7ZKQ - chains A and T of the 5 polymer chains in the assembly; structure by electron microscopy, 3.15 A resolution.

Chain A:
Protein: Complex I intermediate-associated protein 30-domain-containing protein
From: Yarrowia lipolytica
UniProt: A0A371C5R6 (A0A371C5R6_YARLL); residue numbers follow UniProt; this construct covers 1-237
Amino-acid sequence (284 residues; row label = number of the first residue in the row):
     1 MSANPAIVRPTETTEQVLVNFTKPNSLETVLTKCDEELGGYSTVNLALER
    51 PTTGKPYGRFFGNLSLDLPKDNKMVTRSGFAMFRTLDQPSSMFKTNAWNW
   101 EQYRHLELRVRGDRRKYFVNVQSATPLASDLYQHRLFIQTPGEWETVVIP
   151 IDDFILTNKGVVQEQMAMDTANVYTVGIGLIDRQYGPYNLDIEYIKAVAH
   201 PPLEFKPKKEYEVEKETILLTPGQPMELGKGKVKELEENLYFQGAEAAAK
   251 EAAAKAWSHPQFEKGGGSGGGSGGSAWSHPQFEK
Not modelled in the structure: 90-94, 223-284
Sequence notes: expression tag (238-284)

Chain T:
Protein: Tafazzin family protein
From: Yarrowia lipolytica
UniProt: Q6CBZ7 (Q6CBZ7_YARLI); residue numbers follow UniProt; this construct covers 1-372
Amino-acid sequence (372 residues; row label = number of the first residue in the row):
     1 MSFRNVSLRGSQLLGKLDSRGWGWYVAKKWNIGLVYTMCKVFLRCKKVDI
    51 KGLDNLLEAHRQARLEGRGLLTVMNHTSVLDDPVVWGMLPNDNGWIPYLM
   101 RWATGAKDICYKNKLYSLFFGAGQVLPITRFGIGGPFQPGMDMCVRLLNP
   151 NNKIKYSAKYTPYLVHTNATSYPFWRESNWVHFFPEGYVHQALEPHEGTM
   201 RYFRWGTSRAVLEPVTPPIIVPMFSHGLQKVFQEIPKGYEMEGNNTNKDR
   251 TISIRIGEPISETTVAGFRNEWINLCHKENVGLNAETMPDVLKNGQEAKD
   301 LRSKVAAYLREEVEKLRLTVPNMNPELPEFKEPEFWSDIDKVHKGVYNHR
   351 GKVRMLRNPTKGLIEVVEANKD
Not modelled in the structure: 1, 112-118, 360-372
Residues lining bound ligands: diundecyl phosphatidyl choline (PLC): Trp22, Tyr25, Val26, Lys29, Trp30, Ile96, Tyr98, Arg176
Reported in the primary citation:
  - catalytic residues: His76, Asp81 (citing earlier work)
  - conformationally variable residues (loop rearrangement, order/disorder transition): Thr104 to Tyr111, Lys112 to Leu118
  - catalytic residues: Arg101, Arg130 (proposed by the authors, not directly observed)

How chain A and chain T interact:
Contacting residue pairs (16; chain A residue first):
  Leu203(A) - Thr170(T)
  Phe205(A) - Ala169(T)
  Lys206(A) - His166(T)
  Thr217(A) - Lys155(T)
  Ile218(A) - Ile154(T)
  Ile218(A) - Lys155(T)  hydrogen bond (backbone-backbone)
  Ile218(A) - Thr161(T)
  Ile218(A) - Tyr163(T)  hydrophobic
  Ile218(A) - His166(T)
  Leu219(A) - Lys153(T)
  Leu219(A) - Ile154(T)  hydrophobic
  Leu219(A) - His166(T)
  Leu219(A) - Thr167(T)
  Leu220(A) - Asn152(T)
  Leu220(A) - Lys153(T)  hydrogen bond (backbone-backbone)
  Leu220(A) - Lys155(T)
Interface residues without a listed pair, chain A (9 interface residues in all): Pro202, Lys215
Interface residues without a listed pair, chain T (13 interface residues in all): Pro162, Val165, Asn284

In short:
9 residues of chain A face 13 of chain T across their interface; the contacts include 2 hydrogen bonds.
Main-chain hydrogen bonds include Ile218(A)-Lys155(T) and Leu220(A)-Lys153(T). Ligands of chain T: diundecyl
phosphatidyl choline. The paper reports catalytic residues His76(T), Asp81(T) and Arg101(T) among others;
conformational variability at Thr104(T) and Lys112(T).
Chain A is Complex I intermediate-associated protein 30-domain-containing protein and chain T is Tafazzin
family protein, both from Yarrowia lipolytica; the structure, Early Pp module assembly intermediate of complex
I, was determined by electron microscopy together with 7ZKP from the same study.
